PDB entry 6EKC | X-ray diffraction, 2.63 A resolution | chains A4 and B3 of the 16 polymer chains in the assembly

# Chain A4
Name: Ribulose bisphosphate carboxylase large chain
Organism: Thermosynechococcus elongatus (strain BP-1)
Notes: EC 4.1.1.39; fragment: RbcL
UniProt: Q8DIS5 (RBL_THEEB); residue numbers follow UniProt; this construct covers 1-475
Sequence (475 residues; row label = number of the first residue in the row):
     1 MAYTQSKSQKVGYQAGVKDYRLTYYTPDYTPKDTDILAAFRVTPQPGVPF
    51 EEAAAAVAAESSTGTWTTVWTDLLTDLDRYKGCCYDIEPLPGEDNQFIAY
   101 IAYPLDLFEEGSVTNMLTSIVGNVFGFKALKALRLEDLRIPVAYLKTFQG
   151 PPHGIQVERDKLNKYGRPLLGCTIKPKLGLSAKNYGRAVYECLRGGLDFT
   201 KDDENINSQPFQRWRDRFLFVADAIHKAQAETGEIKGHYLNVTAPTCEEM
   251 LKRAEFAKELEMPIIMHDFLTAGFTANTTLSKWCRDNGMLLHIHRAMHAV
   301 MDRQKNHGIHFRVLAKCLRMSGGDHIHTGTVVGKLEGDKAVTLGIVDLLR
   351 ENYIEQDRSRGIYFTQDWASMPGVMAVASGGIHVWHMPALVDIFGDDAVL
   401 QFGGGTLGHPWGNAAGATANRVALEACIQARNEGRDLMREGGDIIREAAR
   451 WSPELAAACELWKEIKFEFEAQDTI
Not modelled in the structure: 1-19, 467-475
Differences from the reference sequence: engineered mutation Ile345 (Phe in Q8DIS5), Ala415 (Pro in Q8DIS5)
Swiss-Prot annotation at these positions:
  - active site (Proton acceptor): Lys175, His294
  - binding site (substrate): Asn123, Thr173, Lys177, Arg295, His327, Ser379
  - binding site (Mg(2+)): Lys201, Asp203, Glu204
  - site: Lys334 (Transition state stabilizer)
  - modified residue: Lys201 (N6-carboxylysine)
Reported in the primary citation:
  - mutagenesis - F345I/P415A: increased stability (citing earlier work)

# Chain B3
Name: DnaJ/Hsp40 cysteine-rich domain superfamily protein
Organism: Arabidopsis thaliana
Notes: fragment: mature protein, residues 53-136; engineered mutation(s): K56M
UniProt: Q9SN73 (Q9SN73_ARATH); numbering as in UniProt (aligned over 57-136)
Sequence (81 residues; row label = number of the first residue in the row):
    56 MAANNNPQGTKPNSLVCANCEGEGCVACSQCKGGGVNLIDHFNGQFKAGA
   106 LCWLCRGKKEVLCGDCNGAGFIGGFLSTFDE
Not modelled in the structure: 56-63
Differences from the reference sequence: initiating methionine (56)
Bound ions: Zn2+ site 1: Cys72, Cys75, Cys118, Cys121; Zn2+ site 2: Cys83, Cys86, Cys107, Cys110
Swiss-Prot annotation at these positions:
  - zinc finger: Pro62 to Thr133 (CR-type)
  - binding site (Zn(2+)): Cys72, Cys75, Glu78, Cys80, Cys83, Cys86, Cys107, Cys110, Glu115, Cys118, Cys121

# How chain A4 and chain B3 interact
Contacting residue pairs (52; chain A4 residue first):
  Tyr20(A4) - Glu76(B3)
  Tyr20(A4) - Gly77(B3)  hydrogen bond (side chain-backbone)
  Tyr20(A4) - Glu78(B3)
  Gly47(A4) - Asn68(B3)
  Val48(A4) - Leu70(B3)  hydrophobic
  Pro49(A4) - Asn68(B3)
  Glu52(A4) - Ser69(B3)  hydrogen bond
  Glu52(A4) - Leu70(B3)  hydrogen bond (side chain-backbone)
  Glu52(A4) - Val71(B3)
  Ala56(A4) - Phe126(B3)  hydrophobic
  Ala59(A4) - Phe126(B3)  hydrophobic
  Glu60(A4) - Phe126(B3)
  Glu60(A4) - Gly129(B3)
  Glu60(A4) - Phe130(B3)  hydrogen bond (side chain-backbone)
  Thr63(A4) - Phe130(B3)
  Gly64(A4) - Ala124(B3)
  Gly64(A4) - Phe126(B3)
  Gly64(A4) - Phe130(B3)
  Gly64(A4) - Leu131(B3)
  Thr65(A4) - Gly123(B3)
  Thr65(A4) - Ala124(B3)
  Thr65(A4) - Phe126(B3)
  Thr65(A4) - Leu131(B3)
  Trp66(A4) - Leu70(B3)  hydrophobic
  Trp66(A4) - Val71(B3)  hydrophobic
  Trp66(A4) - Ala124(B3)  hydrogen bond (backbone-backbone)
  Trp66(A4) - Gly125(B3)
  Trp66(A4) - Phe126(B3)
  Thr67(A4) - Gly77(B3)
  Thr67(A4) - Glu78(B3)
  Thr67(A4) - Gly79(B3)
  Thr67(A4) - Gly123(B3)  hydrogen bond (side chain-backbone)
  Thr67(A4) - Ala124(B3)
  Thr67(A4) - Gly125(B3)
  Val69(A4) - Glu78(B3)
  Val69(A4) - Gly79(B3)
  Val69(A4) - Leu117(B3)  hydrophobic
  Trp70(A4) - Leu117(B3)  hydrophobic
  Trp70(A4) - Asn122(B3)  hydrogen bond (side chain-backbone)
  Trp70(A4) - Gly123(B3)
  Trp70(A4) - Leu131(B3)
  Asn123(A4) - Phe130(B3)
  Phe127(A4) - Phe126(B3)  hydrophobic
  Phe127(A4) - Ile127(B3)
  Phe127(A4) - Gly128(B3)
  Phe127(A4) - Gly129(B3)
  Lys128(A4) - Gly128(B3)  hydrogen bond (backbone-backbone)
  Lys128(A4) - Thr133(B3)
  Lys128(A4) - Phe134(B3)
  Lys128(A4) - Glu136(B3)  hydrogen bond (side chain-backbone)
  Ala129(A4) - Leu70(B3)  hydrophobic
  Ala129(A4) - Ile127(B3)
Interface residues without a listed pair, chain A4 (21 interface residues in all): Ala53, Gly126
Interface residues without a listed pair, chain B3 (23 interface residues in all): Cys80

# Summary
The interface between chain A4 and chain B3 involves 21 residues on one side and 23 on the other; the contacts
include 9 hydrogen bonds. Polar contacts include Tyr20(A4)-Gly77(B3), Glu52(A4)-Ser69(B3) and
Glu52(A4)-Leu70(B3). The paper reports that F345I/P415A of chain A4 increase stability.
Here chain A4 is Ribulose bisphosphate carboxylase large chain (Thermosynechococcus elongatus (strain BP-1))
and chain B3 is DnaJ/Hsp40 cysteine-rich domain superfamily protein (Arabidopsis thaliana). Entry 6EKC
(Crystal structure of the BSD2 homolog of Arabidopsis thaliana bound to the octameric assembly of RbcL ...)
was determined by X-ray diffraction together with 6EKB from the same study.
